Entry 4DZP (X-ray diffraction, 1.80 A resolution); this record covers chains A and B.

== Chain A (and B) ==
Name: Gene 1 protein
Source organism: Shigella phage Sf6
Notes: chain B of this document is another copy of the same molecule, construct and numbering; everything in this record applies to it too
UniProt: Q716H4 (Q716H4_BPSFV); numbering as in UniProt (aligned over 1-140)
Sequence (140 residues; numbered 1 to 140; the number before each row is that of its first residue):
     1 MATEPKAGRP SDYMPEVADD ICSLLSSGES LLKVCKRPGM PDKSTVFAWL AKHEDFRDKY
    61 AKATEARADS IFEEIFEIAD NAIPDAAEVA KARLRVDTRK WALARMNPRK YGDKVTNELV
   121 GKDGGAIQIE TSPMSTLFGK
Not modelled in the structure: 1-9, 133-140 (chain B: 1-9, 140)
Differences from the reference sequence: engineered mutation A48 (Arg in Q716H4)
What the authors report for this chain:
  - mutagenesis - K6E, K33E, K59E: abolished binding to DNA
  - mutagenesis - K59A, E73A, R109E: decreased binding to DNA
  - mutagenesis - D19R: increased binding to DNA

== Interface between chain A and chain B ==
Contacting residue pairs (81; chain A residue first):
  S27(A) with K43(B), hydrogen bond (backbone-side chain); S44(B)
  D69(A) with F47(B)
  S70(A) with K43(B), hydrogen bond; F47(B)
  F72(A) with W101(B), hydrophobic; A102(B), hydrophobic; M106(B), hydrophobic
  E73(A) with L31(B), hydrogen bond (side chain-backbone); L32(B); R67(B), salt bridge
  E74(A) with L32(B)
  I75(A) with T98(B); W101(B), hydrophobic
  F76(A) with R67(B); A102(B), hydrophobic; M106(B), hydrophobic
  E77(A) with L32(B); K36(B), salt bridge
  A79(A) with K91(B); L94(B), hydrophobic; R95(B); T98(B)
  D80(A) with K91(B), hydrogen bond (backbone-side chain); R95(B), salt bridge; R99(B), salt bridge
  A82(A) with K91(B), hydrogen bond (backbone-side chain)
  P84(A) with A87(B); E88(B)
  D85(A) with A87(B)
  A86(A) with A87(B)
  V89(A) with A87(B); A90(B); K91(B)
  A92(A) with L94(B), hydrophobic
  R93(A) with R93(B); L94(B)
  V96(A) with T98(B)
  K100(A) with W101(B)
  L103(A) with W101(B), hydrophobic
  K110(A) with R105(B)
  Y111(A) with W101(B); R105(B), hydrogen bond (backbone-side chain)
  G112(A) with R105(B), hydrogen bond (backbone-side chain)
  D113(A) with R105(B), salt bridge
  K114(A) with A104(B); P108(B); G112(B); D113(B), hydrogen bond (backbone-backbone)
  V115(A) with D113(B); V115(B), hydrophobic
  T116(A) with D113(B), hydrogen bond (backbone-backbone); K114(B); V115(B), hydrogen bond (backbone-backbone)
  N117(A) with V115(B); N117(B)
  E118(A) with V115(B), hydrogen bond (backbone-backbone); T116(B), hydrogen bond; N117(B), hydrogen bond (backbone-backbone)
  L119(A) with N117(B)
  V120(A) with N117(B), hydrogen bond (backbone-backbone); E118(B); L119(B), hydrogen bond (backbone-backbone)
  G121(A) with E118(B); L119(B)
  K122(A) with E118(B); L119(B); V120(B); G124(B), hydrogen bond (side chain-backbone)
  D123(A) with E118(B), hydrogen bond (backbone-side chain)
  I127(A) with I127(B), hydrophobic
  Q128(A) with A126(B); I127(B), hydrogen bond (backbone-backbone)
  I129(A) with I127(B); I129(B), hydrophobic
  E130(A) with A126(B); I127(B), hydrogen bond (backbone-backbone); Q128(B); I129(B), hydrogen bond (backbone-backbone)
  T131(A) with I129(B)
  S132(A) with I129(B), hydrogen bond (backbone-backbone)
Interface residues without a listed pair, chain A (44 interface residues in all): G28, N81, G124
Interface residues without a listed pair, chain B (40 interface residues in all): S30, Y60, I71, T131

== In short ==
Chain A and chain B form an interface of 44 and 40 residues respectively, with 21 hydrogen bonds and 5 salt
bridges. Polar contacts include E73(A)-R67(B), E77(A)-K36(B) and D80(A)-R95(B). The paper reports that K6E,
K33E and K59E of chain A abolish binding to DNA; K59A, E73A and R109E of chain A reduce binding to DNA.
Chain A and chain B are both Gene 1 protein (Shigella phage Sf6); the structure, Crystal structure of the
terminase small subunit gp1 with R48A mutation of the bacterial virus sf6, was determined by X-ray diffraction
(same publication as 4DYC, 4DYQ, 4DYR and 4DZJ).
